3WG3 - chains A and B; structure by X-ray diffraction, 1.35 A resolution.

[Chain A (and B)]
Molecule: Galactoside-binding lectin
Source organism: Agrocybe cylindracea
Notes: chain B of this document is another copy of the same molecule, construct and numbering; everything in this record applies to it too
Amino-acid sequence (178 residues; row label = number of the first residue in the row; numbers below 1 keep their minus sign (Met-9 is residue -9)):
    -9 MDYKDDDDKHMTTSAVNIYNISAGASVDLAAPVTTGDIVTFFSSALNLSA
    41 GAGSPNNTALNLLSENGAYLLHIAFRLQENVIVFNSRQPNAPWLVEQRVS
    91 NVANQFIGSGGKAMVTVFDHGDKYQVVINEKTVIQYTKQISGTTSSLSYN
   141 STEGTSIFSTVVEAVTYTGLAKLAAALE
Not modelled in the structure: -9 to -2, 162-168 (chain B: -9 to -1, 39-44, 143, 162-168)
From the paper describing this entry:
  - binding site for N-acetylglucosamine: Arg66, Arg88
  - binding site for beta-D-galactopyranose: His62, Arg66, Asn75
  - binding site for 2-acetamido-2-deoxy-alpha-D-galactopyranose: Asn47, Ala49, Trp83, Asn140, Thr142
  - conformationally variable residues (loop rearrangement): Ala40 to Asn47, Ser141 to Ser149
  - contacts within the chain: Pro45-Leu67 (hydrophobic contact), Pro45-Thr145 (hydrophobic contact), Asn46-Thr145 (backbone contact)
  - mutagenesis - N47A: decreased binding to lactose
  - mutagenesis - N46A: abolished binding to other b-galactosides
  - mutagenesis - P45A: abolished binding to other b-galactosides (citing earlier work)

[Interface between chain A and chain B]
Contacting residue pairs - 55 pairs, chain A then chain B:
  Met1(A) - Lys113(B)
  Met1(A) - Gln125(B)
  Thr2(A) - His110(B)  hydrogen bond (backbone-side chain)
  Thr2(A) - Gln115(B)
  Thr2(A) - Gln125(B)  hydrogen bond (backbone-side chain)
  Thr3(A) - Gln115(B)
  Thr3(A) - Gln125(B)
  Ser4(A) - Phe108(B)
  Ser4(A) - His110(B)  hydrogen bond
  Ser4(A) - Gln115(B)  hydrogen bond (backbone-side chain)
  Val6(A) - Thr106(B)
  Val6(A) - Phe108(B)  hydrophobic
  Val6(A) - Val117(B)  hydrophobic
  Val6(A) - Asn119(B)
  Val6(A) - Glu120(B)
  Asn7(A) - Glu120(B)
  Ile8(A) - Met104(B)  hydrophobic
  Ile8(A) - Asn119(B)
  Ile8(A) - Glu120(B)  hydrogen bond (backbone-side chain)
  Ile28(A) - Ile28(B)  hydrophobic
  Ile28(A) - Tyr157(B)  hydrophobic
  Ile28(A) - Leu160(B)  hydrophobic
  Thr30(A) - Tyr157(B)  hydrogen bond
  Phe32(A) - Phe32(B)  hydrophobic
  Lys102(A) - Glu153(B)  salt bridge
  Met104(A) - Ile8(B)  hydrophobic
  Met104(A) - Glu153(B)
  Thr106(A) - Val6(B)
  Thr106(A) - Tyr157(B)
  Phe108(A) - Ser4(B)
  Phe108(A) - Val6(B)  hydrophobic
  Phe108(A) - Leu160(B)  hydrophobic
  His110(A) - Thr2(B)
  His110(A) - Ser4(B)  hydrogen bond
  Lys113(A) - Met1(B)
  Gln115(A) - Thr2(B)
  Gln115(A) - Thr3(B)
  Gln115(A) - Ser4(B)  hydrogen bond (side chain-backbone)
  Val117(A) - Val6(B)  hydrophobic
  Asn119(A) - Val6(B)
  Asn119(A) - Ile8(B)
  Glu120(A) - Val6(B)
  Glu120(A) - Asn7(B)
  Glu120(A) - Ile8(B)  hydrogen bond (side chain-backbone)
  Gln125(A) - Met1(B)
  Gln125(A) - Thr2(B)
  Gln125(A) - Thr3(B)
  Glu153(A) - Lys102(B)  salt bridge
  Glu153(A) - Met104(B)
  Tyr157(A) - Ile28(B)  hydrophobic
  Tyr157(A) - Thr30(B)  hydrogen bond
  Tyr157(A) - Thr106(B)
  Tyr157(A) - Tyr157(B)  hydrophobic
  Leu160(A) - Ile28(B)  hydrophobic
  Leu160(A) - Phe108(B)  hydrophobic
Interface residues without a listed pair, chain A (27 interface residues in all): Ala5, Thr122, Val155
Interface residues without a listed pair, chain B (27 interface residues in all): Ala5, Thr122, Val155

[Summary]
Chain A and chain B each contribute 27 residues to their interface; the contacts include 10 hydrogen bonds and
2 salt bridges. Among the polar pairs are Lys102(A)-Glu153(B), Thr2(A)-His110(B) and Thr2(A)-Gln125(B). The
paper reports a binding site for 2-acetamido-2-deoxy-alpha-D-galactopyranose at Asn47(A), Ala49(A) and
Trp83(A) among others; N46A and P45A of chain A abolish binding to other b-galactosides.
Chain A and chain B are both Galactoside-binding lectin (Agrocybe cylindracea); the structure, Crystal
structure of Agrocybe cylindracea galectin with blood type A antigen tetraose, was determined by X-ray
diffraction (same publication as 3WG1, 3WG2 and 3WG4).
